5L5B - chains B and C of the 28 polymer chains in the assembly; structure by X-ray diffraction, 2.80 A resolution.

[Chain B]
Protein: Proteasome subunit alpha type-3
From: Saccharomyces cerevisiae (strain ATCC 204508 / S288c)
Notes: EC 3.4.25.1
Reference sequence: P23638 (PSA3_YEAST); residues 0-257 here correspond to UniProt positions 1-258 (UniProt number = residue number + 1)
Amino-acid sequence (258 residues; row label = number of the first residue in the row; numbering starts at 0):
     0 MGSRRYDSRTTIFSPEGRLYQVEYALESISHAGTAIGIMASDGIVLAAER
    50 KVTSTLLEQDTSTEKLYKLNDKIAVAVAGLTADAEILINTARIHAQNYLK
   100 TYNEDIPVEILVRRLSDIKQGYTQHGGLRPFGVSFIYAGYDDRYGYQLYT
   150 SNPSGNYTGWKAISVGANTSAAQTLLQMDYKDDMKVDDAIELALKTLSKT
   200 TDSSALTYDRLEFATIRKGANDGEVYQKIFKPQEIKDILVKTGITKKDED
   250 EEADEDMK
Not modelled in the structure: 0, 245-257
Curated features (UniProtKB/Swiss-Prot):
  - cross-link (Glycyl lysine isopeptide (Lys-Gly)): Lys99 (interchain with G-Cter in ubiquitin), Lys198 (interchain with G-Cter in ubiquitin), Lys230 (interchain with G-Cter in ubiquitin)

[Chain C]
Protein: Proteasome subunit alpha type-4
From: Saccharomyces cerevisiae (strain ATCC 204508 / S288c)
Notes: EC 3.4.25.1
Reference sequence: P40303 (PSA4_YEAST); residues -1 to 252 here correspond to UniProt positions 1-254 (UniProt number = residue number + 2)
Amino-acid sequence (254 residues; each row starts with the number of its first residue; numbers below 1 keep their minus sign (Met-1 is residue -1)):
    -1 MSGYDRALSIFSPDGHIFQVEYALEAVKRGTCAVGVKGKNCVVLGCERRS
    49 TLKLQDTRITPSKVSKIDSHVVLSFSGLNADSRILIEKARVEAQSHRLTL
    99 EDPVTVEYLTRYVAGVQQRYTQSGGVRPFGVSTLIAGFDPRDDEPKLYQT
   149 EPSGIYSSWSAQTIGRNSKTVREFLEKNYDRKEPPATVEECVKLTVRSLL
   199 EVVQTGAKNIEITVVKPDSDIVALSSEEINQYVTQIEQEKQEQQEQDKKK
   249 KSNH
Not modelled in the structure: -1 to 0, 241-252
Curated features (UniProtKB/Swiss-Prot):
  - modified residue: Thr58 (Phosphothreonine)

[Chain B / chain C interface]
Residue-residue contacts (71):
  Arg3(B) with Arg4(C), hydrogen bond (backbone-side chain)
  Asp6(B) with Tyr2(C), hydrogen bond; Arg4(C), salt bridge
  Arg8(B) with Arg4(C)
  Thr10(B) with Leu6(C); Arg125(C)
  Ile11(B) with Gln17(C)
  Phe12(B) with Gln17(C); Tyr20(C), hydrophobic; Ala21(C), hydrophobic; Ala24(C), hydrophobic; Leu76(C), hydrophobic; Arg125(C); Pro126(C); Gly128(C)
  Ser13(B) with Tyr20(C)
  Pro14(B) with Tyr20(C), hydrophobic; Glu23(C)
  Glu15(B) with Glu23(C); Arg27(C), hydrogen bond (backbone-side chain)
  Gly16(B) with Tyr20(C); Glu23(C); Ala24(C); Arg27(C)
  Arg17(B) with Arg27(C)
  Leu18(B) with Arg125(C)
  Met38(B) with Asp54(C)
  Arg112(B) with Arg81(C)
  Ser115(B) with Arg81(C), hydrogen bond (backbone-side chain)
  Asp116(B) with Arg81(C), salt bridge
  Gln119(B) with Ala78(C); Asp79(C); Ile82(C)
  Thr122(B) with Arg125(C), hydrogen bond (backbone-side chain)
  Gln123(B) with Tyr118(C); Val124(C); Arg125(C), hydrogen bond (backbone-backbone); Phe127(C)
  His124(B) with Gly123(C); Val124(C)
  Gly125(B) with Tyr2(C); Gly123(C)
  Gly126(B) with Tyr2(C)
  Tyr143(B) with Arg56(C), hydrogen bond (backbone-side chain); Ile57(C), hydrophobic
  Tyr145(B) with Arg56(C), hydrogen bond (backbone-side chain)
  Gln146(B) with Ile57(C)
  Leu147(B) with Ile57(C)
  Tyr148(B) with Ile57(C)
  Ser153(B) with Ala78(C)
  Gly154(B) with Ala78(C); Arg81(C), hydrogen bond (backbone-side chain)
  Asn155(B) with Asn77(C); Ala78(C)
  Tyr156(B) with Pro59(C), hydrophobic; Arg81(C)
  Gly158(B) with Gln53(C); Asp54(C), hydrogen bond (backbone-backbone); Ile57(C); Thr58(C), hydrogen bond (backbone-side chain)
  Trp159(B) with Leu50(C), hydrophobic; Lys51(C); Leu52(C); Gln53(C); Asp54(C)
  Lys160(B) with Leu52(C), hydrogen bond (backbone-backbone); Gln53(C)
  Ala161(B) with Leu52(C)
  Gln172(B) with Leu52(C)
  Leu175(B) with Leu52(C), hydrophobic
  Gln176(B) with Leu52(C)
Other interface residues (no listed pair), chain B (41 interface residues in all): Glu108, Thr157, Tyr179

[In short]
The interface between chain B and chain C involves 41 residues on one side and 31 on the other, with 12
hydrogen bonds and 2 salt bridges. Among the polar pairs are Asp6(B)-Arg4(C), Asp116(B)-Arg81(C) and
Arg3(B)-Arg4(C).
Here chain B is Proteasome subunit alpha type-3 and chain C is Proteasome subunit alpha type-4, both from
Saccharomyces cerevisiae (strain ATCC 204508 / S288c). Entry 5L5B (Yeast 20S proteasome with human beta5i
(1-138) and human beta6 (97-111; 118-133)) was determined by X-ray diffraction (same publication as 5L52,
5L54, 5L55, 5L5A, 5L5D, 5L5E and 30 further entries).
